5H0G - chain A; structure by X-ray diffraction, 1.80 A resolution.

# Chain A
Protein: Tyrosine-protein kinase HCK
Source organism: Homo sapiens
Notes: EC 2.7.10.2
UniProtKB: P08631 (HCK_HUMAN); residues 86-531 here correspond to UniProt positions 81-526 (UniProt number = residue number - 5)
Chain sequence (454 residues; row label = number of the first residue in the row):
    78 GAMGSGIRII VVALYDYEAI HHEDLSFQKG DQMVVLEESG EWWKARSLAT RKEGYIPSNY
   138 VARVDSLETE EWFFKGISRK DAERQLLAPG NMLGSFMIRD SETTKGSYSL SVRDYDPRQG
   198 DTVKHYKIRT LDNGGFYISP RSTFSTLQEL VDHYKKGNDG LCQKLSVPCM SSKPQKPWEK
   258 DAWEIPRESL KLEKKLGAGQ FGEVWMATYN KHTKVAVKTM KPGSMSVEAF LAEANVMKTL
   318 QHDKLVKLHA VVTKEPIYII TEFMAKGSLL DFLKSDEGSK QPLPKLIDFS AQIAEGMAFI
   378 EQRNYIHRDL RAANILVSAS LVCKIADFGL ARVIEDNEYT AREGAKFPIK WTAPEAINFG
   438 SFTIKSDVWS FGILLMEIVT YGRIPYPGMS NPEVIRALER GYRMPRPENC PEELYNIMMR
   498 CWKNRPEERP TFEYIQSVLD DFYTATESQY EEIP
Unresolved in the structure: 78-84
Differences from the reference sequence: expression tag (78-84); linker (85); engineered mutation Glu528 (Gln523 in P08631), Glu529 (Gln524 in P08631), Ile530 (Gln525 in P08631)
Modified / non-standard residues: Tyr527 (O-phosphotyrosine; PTR)
UniProt features mapped onto this chain:
  - active site: Asp386 (Proton acceptor)
  - binding site (ATP): Leu273 to Val281, Lys295
  - modified residue: Thr207 (Phosphothreonine), Tyr214 (Phosphotyrosine), Tyr416 (Phosphotyrosine), Ser467 (Phosphoserine), Tyr527 (Phosphotyrosine)
Small-molecule neighbours: OOU ((2S)-2-[[4-[4-azanyl-5-(4-phenoxyphenyl)pyrrolo[2,3-d]pyrimidin-7-yl]cyclohexyl]amino]-N,4-dimethyl-pentanamide): Leu273, Gly274, Val281, Ala293, Lys295, Met314, Val323, Ile336, Thr338, Glu339, Phe340, Met341, Gly344, Ser345, Leu347, Asp348, Ala390, Leu393, Ala403, Asp404, Phe405, Leu407

# Summary
Bound to chain A: compound OOU. UniProt lists active-site residue Asp386 and 10 ATP-binding residues.
Chain A is Tyrosine-protein kinase HCK (Homo sapiens); the structure, Crystal structure of HCK complexed with
a pyrrolo-pyrimidine inhibitor
(S)-2-(((1r,4S)-4-(4-amino-5-(4-phenoxyphenyl)-7H-pyrrolo[2,3-d]pyrimidin-7-yl)cyclohexyl)amino)-N,4-dimethylpentanamide,
was determined by X-ray diffraction (same publication as 5H0B, 5H09, 5H0E and 5H0H).
